Entry 7ZFR (X-ray diffraction, 2.90 A resolution); this record covers chains A and C of the 3 polymer chains in the assembly.

== Chain A ==
Molecule: MHC class II HLA-DP alpha chain (DPA1*02:01)
Organism: Homo sapiens
Amino-acid sequence (268 residues; each row starts with the number of its first residue; numbers below 1 keep their minus sign (Arg-4 is residue -4)):
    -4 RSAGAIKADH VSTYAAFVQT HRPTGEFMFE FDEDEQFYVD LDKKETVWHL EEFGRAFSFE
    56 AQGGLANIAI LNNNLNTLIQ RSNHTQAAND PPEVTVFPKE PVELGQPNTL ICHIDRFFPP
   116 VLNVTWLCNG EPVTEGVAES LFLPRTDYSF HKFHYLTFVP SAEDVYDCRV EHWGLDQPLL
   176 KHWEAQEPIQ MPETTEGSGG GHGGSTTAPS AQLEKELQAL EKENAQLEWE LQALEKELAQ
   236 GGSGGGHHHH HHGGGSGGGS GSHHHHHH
Unresolved in the structure: -4 to 0, 182-263
Disulfide bonds: Cys107-Cys163
Glycans and other covalent adducts: N-acetylglucosamine (NAG) linked to Asn118

== Chain C ==
Molecule: Synthetic peptide
Amino-acid sequence (12 residues; row label = number of the first residue in the row):
     1 IEFVFKNKAK EL

== How chain A and chain C interact ==
Residue-residue contacts - 27 pairs, chain A then chain C:
  Tyr9(A) with Lys8(C), hydrogen bond (side chain-backbone); Ala9(C); Lys10(C)
  Gln31(A) with Lys10(C), hydrogen bond
  Phe32(A) with Lys10(C)
  Ala51(A) with Leu12(C)
  Phe52(A) with Glu11(C)
  Ser53(A) with Lys10(C); Glu11(C), hydrogen bond (backbone-backbone)
  Phe54(A) with Lys8(C); Ala9(C)
  Gly58(A) with Lys8(C)
  Asn62(A) with Phe5(C); Lys6(C), hydrogen bond (side chain-backbone)
  Ile65(A) with Phe3(C); Val4(C); Phe5(C), hydrophobic; Lys6(C)
  Leu66(A) with Phe5(C), hydrophobic
  Asn68(A) with Ile1(C); Phe3(C)
  Asn69(A) with Glu2(C); Phe3(C), hydrogen bond (side chain-backbone)
  Thr72(A) with Ile1(C)
  Leu73(A) with Glu2(C)
  Arg76(A) with Ile1(C); Glu2(C), salt bridge
Other interface residues (no listed pair), chain A (19 interface residues in all): Phe24, Trp43, Ala61

== In short ==
19 residues of chain A and 11 residues of chain C are in contact; the contacts include 5 hydrogen bonds and 1
salt bridge. Polar contacts include Arg76(A)-Glu2(C), Tyr9(A)-Lys8(C) and Gln31(A)-Lys10(C). Covalently linked
N-acetylglucosamine: at Asn118(A).
Chain A is MHC class II HLA-DP alpha chain (DPA1*02:01) (Homo sapiens) and chain C is Synthetic peptide; the
structure, Crystal structure of HLA-DP (DPA1*02:01-DPB1*01:01) in complex with a peptide bound in the reverse
direction, was determined by X-ray diffraction, deposited together with 7ZAK.
